Entry 8FCR (electron microscopy, 4.12 A resolution (low resolution: residue-level contacts below are approximate; hydrogen-bond / salt-bridge calls are withheld)); this record covers chains A and F of the 7 polymer chains in the assembly.

Chain A (and F):
Name: Transitional endoplasmic reticulum ATPase
Organism: Homo sapiens
Notes: EC 3.6.4.6; chain F of this document is another copy of the same molecule, construct and numbering; everything in this record applies to it too
UniProtKB: P55072 (TERA_HUMAN); numbering as in UniProt (aligned over 1-806)
Sequence (806 residues; each row starts with the number of its first residue):
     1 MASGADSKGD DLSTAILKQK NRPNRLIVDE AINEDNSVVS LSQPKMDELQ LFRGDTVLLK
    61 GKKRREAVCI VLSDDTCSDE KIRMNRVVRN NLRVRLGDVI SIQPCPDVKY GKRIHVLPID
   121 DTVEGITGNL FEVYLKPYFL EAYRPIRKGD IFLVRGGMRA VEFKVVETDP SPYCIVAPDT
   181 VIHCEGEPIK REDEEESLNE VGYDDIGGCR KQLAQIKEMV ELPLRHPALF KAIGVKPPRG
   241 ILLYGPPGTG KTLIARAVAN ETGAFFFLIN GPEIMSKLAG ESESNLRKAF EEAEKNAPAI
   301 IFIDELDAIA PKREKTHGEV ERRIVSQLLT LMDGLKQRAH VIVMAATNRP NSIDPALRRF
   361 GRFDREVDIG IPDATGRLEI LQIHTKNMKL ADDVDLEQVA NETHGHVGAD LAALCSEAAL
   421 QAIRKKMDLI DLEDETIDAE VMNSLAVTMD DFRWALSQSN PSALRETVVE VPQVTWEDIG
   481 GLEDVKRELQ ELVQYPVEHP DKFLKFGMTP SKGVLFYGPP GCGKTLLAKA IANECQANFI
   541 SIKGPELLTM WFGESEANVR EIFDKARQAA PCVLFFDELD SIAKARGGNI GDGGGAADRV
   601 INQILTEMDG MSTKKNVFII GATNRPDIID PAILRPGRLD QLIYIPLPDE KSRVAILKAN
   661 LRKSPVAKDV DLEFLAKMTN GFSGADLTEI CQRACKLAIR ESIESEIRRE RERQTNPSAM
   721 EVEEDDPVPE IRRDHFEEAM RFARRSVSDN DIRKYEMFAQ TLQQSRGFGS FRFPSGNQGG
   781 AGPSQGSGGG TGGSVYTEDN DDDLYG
Not modelled in the structure: 1-22, 708-727, 764-806 (chain F: 1-22, 500-508, 708-727, 764-806)
Residues lining bound ligands:
  - ADP (adenosine-5'-diphosphate), molecule 1: D205, I206, G207, G208, P247, G248, T249, G250, T252, L253, I380, H384, G408, A409, A412
  - ADP, molecule 2: D478, I479, G480, P520, G521, C522, G523, K524, T525, L526, I656, G684, A685, T688
Curated features (UniProtKB/Swiss-Prot):
  - region: T797 to G806 (Interaction with UBXN6)
  - motif: D802 to G806 (PIM motif)
  - binding site (ATP): P247 to L253, N348, H384, G521 to L526
  - modified residue: A2 (N-acetylalanine), S3 (Phosphoserine), S7 (Phosphoserine), S13 (Phosphoserine), S37 (Phosphoserine), K315 (N6,N6,N6-trimethyllysine), T436 (Phosphothreonine), S462 (Phosphoserine), K502 (N6-acetyllysine), K505 (N6-acetyllysine), K668 (N6-acetyllysine), S702 (Phosphoserine), K754 (N6-acetyllysine), S770 (Phosphoserine), S775 (Phosphoserine), S787 (Phosphoserine), Y805 (Phosphotyrosine)
  - cross-link (Glycyl lysine isopeptide (Lys-Gly)): K8 (interchain with G-Cter in SUMO2), K18 (interchain with G-Cter in SUMO2)
  - natural variant: R95 (R95G: In IBMPFD1), G97 (G97E: In CMT2Y), I126 (I126F: In IBMPFD1; uncertain significance), R155 (R155C: In IBMPFD1; R155H: In FTDALS6 and IBMPFD1; R155L: In IBMPFD1; R155P: In IBMPFD1; R155S: In IBMPFD1), R159 (R159G: In FTDALS6; R159H: In IBMPFD1), A160 (A160T: In IBMPFD1; uncertain significance), E185 (E185K: In CMT2Y), R191 (R191Q: In FTDALS6 and IBMPFD1), L198 (L198W: In IBMPFD1), A232 (A232E: In IBMPFD1), I254 (I254F: In IBMPFD1; uncertain significance), I369 (I369T: In IBMPFD1; uncertain significance), 2 further natural variant entries in UniProt
  - mutagenesis: F52 to D55 (Abolishes interaction with NPLOC4; when associated with A-110), R53 (R53A: Minor effect on affinity for ATP and ADP), R86 (R86A: Strongly increased affinity for ATP. Strongly reduced affinity for ADP), Y110 (Y110A: Abolishes interaction with NPLOC4; when associated with 52-A--A-55), R113 to H115 (Severely reduced binding to DERL1), F131 (F131R: Severely reduced binding to DERL1), L140 (L140D: Severely reduced binding to DERL1), D179 (D179R: No effect on binding to DERL1), H183 (H183W: Severely reduced binding to DERL1), K251 (K251Q: Impairs ERAD degradation of HMGCR and does not inhibit interaction with RHBDD1; when associated with Q-524), E305 (E305Q: Defect in ubiquitin-dependent protein degradation by the proteasome; when associated with Q-578), K312 (K312A: Does not affect methylation by VCPKMT), 8 further mutagenesis entries in UniProt

Chain A / chain F interface:
Contacting residue pairs (56):
  P272(A) - S326(F)
  P272(A) - T330(F)
  E273(A) - T330(F)
  M275(A) - R323(F)
  M275(A) - S326(F)
  S276(A) - R323(F)
  S276(A) - S326(F)
  S276(A) - Q327(F)
  K277(A) - R323(F)
  L278(A) - R323(F)
  A279(A) - R323(F)
  E305(A) - R359(F)
  E305(A) - R362(F)
  D307(A) - R359(F)
  H317(A) - E314(F)
  H317(A) - T316(F)
  H317(A) - H317(F)
  G318(A) - R322(F)
  V320(A) - E319(F)
  E321(A) - R322(F)
  N348(A) - R359(F)
  A413(A) - V235(F)
  S416(A) - I233(F)
  S416(A) - V235(F)
  E417(A) - I233(F)
  E417(A) - V235(F)
  L420(A) - L229(F)
  L420(A) - I233(F)
  R424(A) - A228(F)
  R424(A) - L229(F)
  R424(A) - A232(F)
  E433(A) - K231(F)
  N460(A) - R365(F)
  S462(A) - F360(F)
  P545(A) - T606(F)
  P545(A) - D609(F)
  L548(A) - N602(F)
  F552(A) - E556(F)
  F552(A) - D598(F)
  F552(A) - R599(F)
  F552(A) - N602(F)
  E578(A) - R635(F)
  K584(A) - A597(F)
  R586(A) - G593(F)
  G587(A) - G594(F)
  G587(A) - G595(F)
  G587(A) - A596(F)
  I590(A) - G595(F)
  G591(A) - D592(F)
  G591(A) - G594(F)
  G591(A) - G595(F)
  D592(A) - D592(F)
  D592(A) - G593(F)
  N624(A) - R635(F)
  R693(A) - Y495(F)
  N750(A) - T761(F)
Other interface residues (no listed pair), chain A (42 interface residues in all): P247, E319, A409, D410, A585, K696, S748
Other interface residues (no listed pair), chain F (41 interface residues in all): R313, L329, H499, G588, I590, D630, L762

Summary:
Chain A and chain F form an interface of 42 and 41 residues respectively. Ligands of chain A: ADP. Curated
annotation (UniProt) lists 15 ATP-binding residues and 24 mutagenesis sites on chain A.
Chain A and chain F are both Transitional endoplasmic reticulum ATPase (Homo sapiens); the structure, Cryo-EM
structure of p97:UBXD1 H4-bound state, was determined by electron microscopy, deposited together with 8FCL,
8FCM, 8FCN, 8FCO, 8FCP, 8FCQ and 8FCT.
